PDB entry 9CST | X-ray diffraction, 1.13 A resolution | chain A

Chain A:
Protein: Streptavidin
Source organism: Streptomyces avidinii
UniProtKB: P22629 (SAV_STRAV); residues 14-159 here correspond to UniProt positions 38-183 (UniProt number = residue number + 24)
Chain sequence (159 residues; row label = number of the first residue in the row):
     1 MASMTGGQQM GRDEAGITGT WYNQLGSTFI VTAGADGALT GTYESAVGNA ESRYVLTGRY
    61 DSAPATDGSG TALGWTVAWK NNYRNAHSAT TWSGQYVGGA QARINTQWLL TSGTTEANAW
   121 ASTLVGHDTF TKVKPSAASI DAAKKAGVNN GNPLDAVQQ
Unresolved in the structure: 1-10, 135-159
Sequence notes: expression tag (1-13); engineered mutation Q101 (Glu125 in P22629), A121 (Lys145 in P22629)
Curated features (UniProtKB/Swiss-Prot):
  - motif: R59 to D61 (Cell attachment site)
  - binding site (biotin): Y43, Y54, W92, W108, W120
Bound ions: Cu ion site 1 near H87 (its only coordinating residue here); Cu ion site 2 near H127 (its only coordinating residue here)
Small-molecule neighbours:
  - QG7: N23, L25, S27, Y43, S45, V47, G48, N49, A50, W79, A86, S88, T90, W92, W108, L110, S112, W120, A121, L124, D128
  - QG7 (N-(2-{bis[(pyridin-2-yl)methyl]amino}ethyl)-5-[(3aS,4S,6aR)-2-oxohexahydro-1H-thieno[3,4-d]imidazol-4-yl]pentanamide): N23, L25, S27, Y43, S45, V47, G48, N49, A50, W79, A86, S88, T90, W92, W108, L110, S112, W120, A121, L124, D128

Summary:
Chain A binds compound QG7 and QG7. UniProt lists 5 biotin-binding residues.
Chain A is Streptavidin (Streptomyces avidinii); the structure, Streptavidin-E101Q-K121A bound to
Cu(II)-biotin-ethyl-dipicolylamine cofactor, was determined by X-ray diffraction, deposited together with
9CSV, 9CSW and 9E6Z.
